Entry 6GYS (electron microscopy, 4.40 A resolution (low resolution: residue-level contacts below are approximate; hydrogen-bond / salt-bridge calls are withheld)); this record covers chains A and C of the 12 polymer chains in the assembly.

# Chain A
Molecule: Centromere DNA-binding protein complex CBF3 subunit C
Organism: Saccharomyces cerevisiae
UniProt: P35203 (CBF3C_YEAST); numbering as in UniProt (aligned over 1-478)
Sequence (478 residues; each row starts with the number of its first residue):
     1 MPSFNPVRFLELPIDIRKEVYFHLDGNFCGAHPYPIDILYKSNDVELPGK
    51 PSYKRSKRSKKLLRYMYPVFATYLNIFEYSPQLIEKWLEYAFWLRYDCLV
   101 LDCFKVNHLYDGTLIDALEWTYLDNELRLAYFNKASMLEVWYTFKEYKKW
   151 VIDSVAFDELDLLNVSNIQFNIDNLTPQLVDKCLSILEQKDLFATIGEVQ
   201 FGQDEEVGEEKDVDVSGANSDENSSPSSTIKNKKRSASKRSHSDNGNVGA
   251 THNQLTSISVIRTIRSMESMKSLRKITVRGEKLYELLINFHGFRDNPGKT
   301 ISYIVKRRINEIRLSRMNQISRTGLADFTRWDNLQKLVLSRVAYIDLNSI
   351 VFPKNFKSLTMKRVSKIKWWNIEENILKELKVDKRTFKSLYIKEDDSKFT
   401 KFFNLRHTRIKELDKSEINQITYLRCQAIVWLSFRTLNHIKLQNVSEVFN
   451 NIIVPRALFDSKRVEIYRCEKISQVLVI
Unresolved in the structure: 1-2, 49-55, 205-252

# Chain C
Molecule: Centromere DNA-binding protein complex CBF3 subunit B
Organism: Saccharomyces cerevisiae
UniProt: P40969 (CBF3B_YEAST); numbering as in UniProt (aligned over 1-608)
Sequence (608 residues; each row starts with the number of its first residue):
     1 MFNRTTQLKSKHPCSVCTRRKVKCDRMIPCGNCRKRGQDSECMKSTKLIT
    51 ASSSKEYLPDLLLFWQNYEYWITNIGLYKTKQRDLTRTPANLDTDTEECM
   101 FWMNYLQKDQSFQLMNFAMENLGALYFGSIGDISELYLRVEQYWDRRADK
   151 NHSVDGKYWDALIWSVFTMCIYYMPVEKLAEIFSVYPLHEYLGSNKRLNW
   201 EDGMQLVMCQNFARCSLFQLKQCDFMAHPDIRLVQAYLILATTTFPYDEP
   251 LLANSLLTQCIHTFKNFHVDDFRPLLNDDPVESIAKVTLGRIFYRLCGCD
   301 YLQSGPRKPIALHTEVSSLLQHAAYLQDLPNVDVYREENSTEVLYWKIIS
   351 LDRDLDQYLNKSSKPPLKTLDAIRRELDIFQYKVDSLEEDFRSNNSRFQK
   401 FIALFQISTVSWKLFKMYLIYYDTADSLLKVIHYSKVIISLIVNNFHAKS
   451 EFFNRHPMVMQTITRVVSFISFYQIFVESAAVKQLLVDLTELTANLPTIF
   501 GSKLDKLVYLTERLSKLKLLWDKVQLLDSGDSFYHPVFKILQNDIKIIEL
   551 KNDEMFSLIKGLGSLVPLNKLRQESLLEEEDENNTEPSDFRTIVEEFQSE
   601 YNISDILS
Unresolved in the structure: 1-5, 47-48, 329-338, 570-587
Bound ions: Zn2+ site 1 near C14 (its only coordinating residue here); Zn2+ site 2: C17, C30
Curated features (UniProtKB/Swiss-Prot):
  - DNA-binding region: C14 to C42 (Zn(2)-C6 fungal-type)
  - modified residue: S575 (Phosphoserine)

# How chain A and chain C interact
Residue-residue contacts (6):
  F290(A) with R26(C)
  H291(A) with D25(C)
  G292(A) with R26(C)
  F293(A) with K23(C)
  L325(A) with K9(C)
  N348(A) with Q7(C)
Also at the interface, not in a pair above, chain A (10 interface residues in all): G324, T329, D346, S349
Also at the interface, not in a pair above, chain C (8 interface residues in all): T6, C24, M27

# In short
Chain A and chain C form an interface of 10 and 8 residues respectively. C17(C) and C30(C) coordinate Zn2+
site 2.
Chain A is Centromere DNA-binding protein complex CBF3 subunit C and chain C is Centromere DNA-binding protein
complex CBF3 subunit B, both from Saccharomyces cerevisiae; the structure, Cryo-EM structure of the CBF3-CEN3
complex of the budding yeast kinetochore, was determined by electron microscopy together with 6GYP and 6GYU
from the same study.
